2HRP - chains H and P of the 3 polymer chains in the assembly; structure by X-ray diffraction, 2.20 A resolution.

[Chain H]
Molecule: Monoclonal antibody F11.2.32
Organism: Mus musculus
Notes: fragment: fab fragment; antibody fragment or engineered binder
Sequence (226 residues; row label = number of the first residue in the row; a row labelled like 82A-82C holds insertion residues (82A, then the next letters in order)):
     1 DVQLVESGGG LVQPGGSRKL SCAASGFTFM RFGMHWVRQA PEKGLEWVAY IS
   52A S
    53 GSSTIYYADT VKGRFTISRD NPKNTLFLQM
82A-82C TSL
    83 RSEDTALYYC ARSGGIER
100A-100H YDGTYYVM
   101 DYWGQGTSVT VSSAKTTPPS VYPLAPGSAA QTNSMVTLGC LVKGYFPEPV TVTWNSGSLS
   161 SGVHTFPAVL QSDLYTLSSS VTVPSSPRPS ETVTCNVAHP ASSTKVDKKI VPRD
Construct notes: conflict Val5 (Leu1 in 600716), Gln13 (Lys9 in 600716), Arg18 (Leu14 in 600716), Met30 (Ser26 in 600716), Arg31 (Asp27 in 600716), Phe32 (Tyr28 in 600716), Pro74 (Ala71 in 600716), Leu89 (Met in 600716), Gly97 (Trp95 in 600716), Ile98 (Asp96 in 600716), Glu99 (Thr97 in 600716), Arg100 (Thr98 in 600716), Tyr100A (Val99 in 600716), Asp100B (Ser in 600716), Thr100D (His102 in 600716), Pro187 (Thr193 in 600716), Arg188 (Trp194 in 600716), Glu191 (Gln197 in 600716); insertion (95-96)
Disulfides: Cys22-Cys92, Cys140-Cys195

[Chain P]
Molecule: HIV-1 protease peptide
Sequence (10 residues; numbered 36 to 45; the number before each row is that of its first residue):
    36 MSLPGRWKPK

[Interface between chain H and chain P]
Pairs across the interface (19):
  Tyr50(H) with Gly40(P), hydrogen bond (side chain-backbone)
  Thr56(H) with Pro39(P)
  Tyr58(H) with Pro39(P); Arg41(P), hydrogen bond
  Arg100(H) with Trp42(P)
  Asp100B(H) with Trp42(P); Pro44(P); Lys45(P), hydrogen bond (backbone-backbone)
  Gly100C(H) with Trp42(P); Lys43(P); Lys45(P)
  Thr100D(H) with Trp42(P); Lys43(P), hydrogen bond (backbone-backbone)
  Tyr100E(H) with Arg41(P); Trp42(P)
  Tyr100F(H) with Gly40(P); Arg41(P), hydrogen bond (backbone-backbone); Trp42(P); Lys43(P)
Other interface residues (no listed pair), chain H (10 interface residues in all): Ser95

[Overview]
10 residues of chain H face 7 of chain P across their interface; the contacts include 5 hydrogen bonds. Polar
pairs include Tyr50(H)-Gly40(P), Tyr58(H)-Arg41(P) and Tyr100F(H)-Arg41(P).
Here chain H is Monoclonal antibody F11.2.32 (Mus musculus) and chain P is HIV-1 protease peptide. Entry 2HRP
(Antigen-antibody complex) was determined by X-ray diffraction (same publication as 1MF2).
